PDB entry 1RXJ | X-ray diffraction, 1.14 A resolution | chains A and C of the 4 polymer chains in the assembly

# Chain A (and C)
Name: Streptavidin
Organism: Streptomyces avidinii
Notes: chain C of this document is another copy of the same molecule, construct and numbering; everything in this record applies to it too
UniProt: P22629 (SAV_STRAV); residues 15-135 here correspond to UniProt positions 39-159 (UniProt number = residue number + 24)
Amino-acid sequence (121 residues; row label = number of the first residue in the row):
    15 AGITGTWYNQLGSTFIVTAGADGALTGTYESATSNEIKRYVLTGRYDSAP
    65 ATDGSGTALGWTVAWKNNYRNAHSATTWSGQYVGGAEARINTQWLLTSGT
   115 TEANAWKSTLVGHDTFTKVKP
Unresolved in the structure: 15, 47-51 (chain C: 15, 46-51, 134-135)
Small-molecule neighbours: biotinyl P-nitroaniline (BNI; 5-(2-oxo-hexahydro-thieno[3,4-d]imidazol-6-yl)-pentanoic acid (4-nitro-phenyl)-amide): N23, L25, S27, Y43, S45, W79, A86, S88, T90, W92, W108, L110, S112, L124, D128
Curated features (UniProtKB/Swiss-Prot):
  - motif: R59 to D61 (Cell attachment site)
  - binding site (biotin): Y43, Y54, W92, W108, W120

# Interface between chain A and chain C
Pairs across the interface (7; chain A residue first):
  Q107(A) with V125(C), hydrogen bond (side chain-backbone); G126(C); H127(C)
  V125(A) with Q107(C)
  G126(A) with Q107(C)
  H127(A) with Q107(C); H127(C), hydrogen bond

# Summary
The chain A/chain C interface involves 4 residues from each chain, with 2 hydrogen bonds. Polar contacts
include Q107(A)-V125(C) and H127(A)-H127(C). Bound to chain A: biotinyl P-nitroaniline. UniProt lists 5
biotin-binding residues on chain A.
Both chains are Streptavidin (Streptomyces avidinii). Entry 1RXJ (Crystal structure of streptavidin mutant
(M2) where the L3,4 loop was replace by that of avidin) was determined by X-ray diffraction, deposited
together with 1RXH and 1RXK.
